PDB entry 5JCW | X-ray diffraction, 1.95 A resolution | chains A and B

[Chain A (and B)]
Protein: Glutathione S-transferase P
Organism: Homo sapiens
Notes: EC 2.5.1.18; chain B of this document is another copy of the same molecule, construct and numbering; everything in this record applies to it too
UniProt: P09211 (GSTP1_HUMAN); residues 0-209 here correspond to UniProt positions 1-210 (UniProt number = residue number + 1)
Amino-acid sequence (210 residues; numbered 0 to 209; the number before each row is that of its first residue; numbering starts at 0):
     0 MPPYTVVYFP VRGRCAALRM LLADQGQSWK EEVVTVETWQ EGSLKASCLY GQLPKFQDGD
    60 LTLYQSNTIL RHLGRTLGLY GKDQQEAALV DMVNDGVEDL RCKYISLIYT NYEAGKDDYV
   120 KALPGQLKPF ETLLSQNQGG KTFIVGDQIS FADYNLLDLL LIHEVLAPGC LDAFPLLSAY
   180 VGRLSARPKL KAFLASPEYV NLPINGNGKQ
Not modelled in the structure: 0
Curated features (UniProtKB/Swiss-Prot):
  - binding site (glutathione): Tyr7, Arg13, Trp38, Lys44, Gln51, Leu52, Gln64, Ser65
  - modified residue: Tyr3 (Phosphotyrosine), Thr61 (Phosphothreonine), Lys102 (N6-succinyllysine), Lys115 (N6-succinyllysine), Lys127 (N6-acetyllysine), Tyr198 (Phosphotyrosine)
Ion coordination: Ca2+ site 1: Trp28 (shared with Asp171(B) of chain B); Ca2+ site 2: Glu30 (shared with Asp171(B) of chain B); Ca2+ site 3: Gly77, Gln147; Ca2+ site 4: Ala113, Asp116; Ca2+ site 5: Asp171 (shared with Glu30(B) of chain B)
Residues lining bound ligands:
  - glutathione (GSH): Arg74, Tyr79, Gly80, Lys81, Asp82, Gln83, Ala86
  - GVX (L-gamma-glutamyl-S-[(2-phenylethyl)carbamothioyl]-L-cysteinylglycine): Tyr7, Phe8, Gly12, Arg13, Trp38, Lys44, Gly50, Gln51, Leu52, Pro53, Gln64, Ser65, Asn66, Ile104, Tyr108
What the authors report for this chain:
  - binding site for GVX: Ile104, Tyr108

[Chain A / chain B interface]
Residue-residue contacts (51):
  Leu48(A) - Met91(B)  hydrophobic
  Leu48(A) - Pro128(B)
  Tyr49(A) - Met91(B)  hydrogen bond (side chain-backbone)
  Tyr49(A) - Val92(B)
  Tyr49(A) - Gly95(B)
  Tyr49(A) - Pro128(B)  hydrophobic
  Tyr49(A) - Phe129(B)
  Leu62(A) - Ala87(B)  hydrophobic
  Tyr63(A) - Met91(B)  hydrogen bond (backbone-side chain)
  Gln64(A) - Asp94(B)
  Gln64(A) - Gly95(B)
  Gln64(A) - Asp98(B)  hydrogen bond
  Asn66(A) - Asp94(B)
  Thr67(A) - Ala87(B)
  Thr67(A) - Asp90(B)  hydrogen bond (side chain-backbone)
  Thr67(A) - Met91(B)  hydrogen bond (side chain-backbone)
  Thr67(A) - Asp94(B)  hydrogen bond
  Arg70(A) - Arg70(B)
  Arg70(A) - Asp90(B)
  His71(A) - Ala87(B)
  Arg74(A) - Tyr79(B)  hydrogen bond
  Arg74(A) - Gln83(B)
  Arg74(A) - Ala86(B)
  Arg74(A) - Ala87(B)
  Arg74(A) - Asp90(B)  salt bridge
  Thr75(A) - Gln83(B)
  Tyr79(A) - Arg74(B)  hydrogen bond
  Gln83(A) - Arg74(B)  hydrogen bond (side chain-backbone)
  Gln83(A) - Thr75(B)
  Gln84(A) - Leu60(B)
  Ala86(A) - Arg74(B)
  Ala87(A) - Thr67(B)
  Ala87(A) - His71(B)
  Ala87(A) - Arg74(B)
  Asp90(A) - Thr67(B)  hydrogen bond (backbone-side chain)
  Asp90(A) - Arg70(B)
  Asp90(A) - Arg74(B)  salt bridge
  Met91(A) - Leu48(B)  hydrophobic
  Met91(A) - Tyr49(B)  hydrogen bond (backbone-side chain)
  Met91(A) - Tyr63(B)
  Met91(A) - Thr67(B)  hydrogen bond (backbone-side chain)
  Val92(A) - Tyr49(B)
  Asp94(A) - Gln64(B)
  Asp94(A) - Asn66(B)
  Asp94(A) - Thr67(B)  hydrogen bond
  Gly95(A) - Tyr49(B)
  Gly95(A) - Gln64(B)
  Asp98(A) - Gln64(B)  hydrogen bond
  Pro128(A) - Leu48(B)
  Pro128(A) - Tyr49(B)  hydrophobic
  Phe129(A) - Tyr49(B)
Also at the interface, not in a pair above, chain A (28 interface residues in all): Leu60, Thr61, Leu88, Leu132
Also at the interface, not in a pair above, chain B (27 interface residues in all): Leu62, Gln84, Leu88, Leu132

[Summary]
The interface between chain A and chain B involves 28 residues on one side and 27 on the other; the contacts
include 14 hydrogen bonds and 2 salt bridges. Polar pairs include Arg74(A)-Asp90(B), Tyr49(A)-Met91(B) and
Tyr63(A)-Met91(B). Bound to chain A: compound GVX and glutathione. From the paper: a binding site for GVX at
Ile104(A) and Tyr108(A).
Chain A and chain B are both Glutathione S-transferase P (Homo sapiens); the structure, Crystal Structure of
hGSTP1-1 with Glutathione Adduct of Phenethyl Isothiocyanate, was determined by X-ray diffraction (same
publication as 5JCU).
